PDB entry 7EU8 | electron microscopy, 4.07 A resolution (low resolution: residue-level contacts below are approximate; hydrogen-bond / salt-bridge calls are withheld) | chains B and D of the 4 polymer chains in the assembly

[Chain B (and D)]
Name: Glutamate receptor ionotropic, NMDA 2B
From: Homo sapiens
Notes: chain D of this document is another copy of the same molecule, construct and numbering; everything in this record applies to it too
Reference sequence: Q13224 (NMDE2_HUMAN); residues 1-842 here = UniProt positions 1-842
Chain sequence (862 residues; each row starts with the number of its first residue):
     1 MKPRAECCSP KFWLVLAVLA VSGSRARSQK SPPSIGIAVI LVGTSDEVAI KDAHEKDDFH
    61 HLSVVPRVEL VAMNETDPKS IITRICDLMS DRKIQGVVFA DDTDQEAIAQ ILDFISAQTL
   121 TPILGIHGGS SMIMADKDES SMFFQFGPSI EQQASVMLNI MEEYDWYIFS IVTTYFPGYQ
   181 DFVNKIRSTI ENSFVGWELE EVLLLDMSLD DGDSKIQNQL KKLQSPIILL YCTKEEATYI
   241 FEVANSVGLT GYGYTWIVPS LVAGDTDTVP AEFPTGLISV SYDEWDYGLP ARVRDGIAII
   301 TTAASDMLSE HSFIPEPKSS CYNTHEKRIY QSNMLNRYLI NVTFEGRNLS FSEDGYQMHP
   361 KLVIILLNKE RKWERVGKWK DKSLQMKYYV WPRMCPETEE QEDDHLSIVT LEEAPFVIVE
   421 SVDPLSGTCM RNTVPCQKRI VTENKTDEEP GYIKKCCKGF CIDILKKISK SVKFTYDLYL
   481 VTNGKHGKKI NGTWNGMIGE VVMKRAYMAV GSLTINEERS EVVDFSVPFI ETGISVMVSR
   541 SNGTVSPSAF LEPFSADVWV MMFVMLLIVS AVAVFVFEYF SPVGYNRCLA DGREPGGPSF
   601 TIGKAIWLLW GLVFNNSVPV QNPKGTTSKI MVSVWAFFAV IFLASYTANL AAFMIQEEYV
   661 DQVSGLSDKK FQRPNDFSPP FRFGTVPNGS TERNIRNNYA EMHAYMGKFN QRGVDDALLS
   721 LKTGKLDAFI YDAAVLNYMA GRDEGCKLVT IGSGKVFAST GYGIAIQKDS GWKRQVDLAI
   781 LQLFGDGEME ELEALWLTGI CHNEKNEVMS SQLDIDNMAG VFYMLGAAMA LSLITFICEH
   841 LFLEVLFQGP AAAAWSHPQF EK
Unresolved in the structure: 1-33, 43-44, 201-212, 328-330, 393-402, 442-450, 580-599, 804-809, 839-862 (chain D: 1-33, 43-44, 201-214, 249-252, 393-405, 439-450, 580-599, 804-808, 838-862)
Cystine bridges: Cys436-Cys457
Covalent attachments: N-acetylglucosamine (NAG) linked to Asn341, Asn688
Differences from the reference sequence: expression tag (843-862)
Small-molecule neighbours: Esketamine (JC9; (2S)-2-(2-chlorophenyl)-2-(methylamino)cyclohexan-1-one): Leu643, Ala644, Thr647

[Interface between chain B and chain D]
Residue-residue contacts (8):
  Gln217(B) with Ser246(D)
  Asn218(B) with Val247(D)
  Asn245(B) with Asn218(D)
  Ser246(B) with Gln217(D); Asn218(D)
  Val247(B) with Asn218(D); Lys221(D)
  Gly248(B) with Asn218(D)
Interface residues without a listed pair, chain B (8 interface residues in all): Ser214, Lys221

[In short]
The interface between chain B and chain D involves 8 residues on one side and 5 on the other. Chain B binds
Esketamine. N-acetylglucosamine is covalently linked to Asn341(B) and Asn688(B).
Chain B and chain D are both Glutamate receptor ionotropic, NMDA 2B (Homo sapiens); the structure, Structure
of the human GluN1-GluN2B NMDA receptor in complex with S-ketamine,glycine and glutamate, was determined by
electron microscopy, deposited together with 7EU7.
